Entry 7FEP (electron microscopy, 3.10 A resolution); this record covers chains I and J of the 28 polymer chains in the assembly.

Chain I (and J):
Name: ATP-dependent Clp protease proteolytic subunit
Source organism: Bacillus subtilis
Notes: EC 3.4.21.92; chain J of this document is another copy of the same molecule, construct and numbering; everything in this record applies to it too
UniProtKB: P80244 (CLPP_BACSU); residues 1-196 here correspond to UniProt positions 2-197 (UniProt number = residue number + 1)
Sequence (202 residues; each row starts with the number of its first residue):
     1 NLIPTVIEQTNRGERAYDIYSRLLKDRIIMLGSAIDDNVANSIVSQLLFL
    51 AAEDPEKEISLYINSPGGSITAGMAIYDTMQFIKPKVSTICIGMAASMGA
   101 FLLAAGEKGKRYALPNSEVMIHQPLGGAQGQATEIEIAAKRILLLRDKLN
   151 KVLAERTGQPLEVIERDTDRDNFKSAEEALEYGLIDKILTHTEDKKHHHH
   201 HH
Disordered / not traced: 1, 191-202
Sequence notes: expression tag (197-202)
Curated features (UniProtKB/Swiss-Prot):
  - active site: Ser97 (Nucleophile), His122
What the authors report for this chain:
  - catalytic residues: Ser97, His122, Asp171

Chain I / chain J interface:
Contacting residue pairs - 25 pairs, chain I then chain J:
  Arg12(I) - Glu14(J)  salt bridge
  Arg15(I) - Glu14(J)
  Tyr17(I) - Ile7(J)
  Ser21(I) - Pro4(J)
  Ser21(I) - Thr5(J)  hydrogen bond
  Leu24(I) - Pro4(J)  hydrophobic
  Asn38(I) - Gly32(J)
  Asn41(I) - Tyr20(J)
  Asn41(I) - Gly32(J)
  Asn41(I) - Asn64(J)
  Ser42(I) - Tyr20(J)
  Ser45(I) - Ile19(J)
  Gln46(I) - Pro4(J)
  Phe49(I) - Val6(J)  hydrophobic
  Phe49(I) - Ile19(J)  hydrophobic
  Thr71(I) - Met94(J)
  Met74(I) - Asn116(J)
  Ala75(I) - Ile92(J)  hydrophobic
  Tyr77(I) - Asn116(J)
  Asp78(I) - Leu114(J)
  Asp78(I) - Asn116(J)
  Gln131(I) - Arg170(J)
  Thr133(I) - Arg170(J)
  Glu134(I) - Arg170(J)  salt bridge
  Arg141(I) - Glu118(J)  salt bridge
Other interface residues (no listed pair), chain I (23 interface residues in all): Phe82, Ile137, Leu145
Other interface residues (no listed pair), chain J (22 interface residues in all): Ile3, Leu23, Gly93, Asp171, Phe173, Leu189, Thr190

Overview:
23 residues of chain I face 22 of chain J across their interface; the contacts include 1 hydrogen bond and 3
salt bridges. Polar contacts include Arg12(I)-Glu14(J), Glu134(I)-Arg170(J) and Arg141(I)-Glu118(J). UniProt
lists active-site residues Ser97(I) and His122(I) on chain I. The paper reports catalytic residues Ser97(I),
His122(I) and Asp171(I).
Both chains are ATP-dependent Clp protease proteolytic subunit (Bacillus subtilis). Entry 7FEP (Cryo-EM
structure of BsClpP-ADEP1 complex at pH 6.5) was determined by electron microscopy (same publication as 7FEQ,
7FER, 7FES, 7P80 and 7P81).
